PDB entry 8FD0 | X-ray diffraction, 3.71 A resolution | chains A and C of the 4 polymer chains in the assembly

Chain A:
Name: Rhodopsin
From: Bos taurus
Reference sequence: P02699 (OPSD_BOVIN); numbering as in UniProt (aligned over 1-348)
Amino-acid sequence (348 residues; numbered 1 to 348; the number before each row is that of its first residue):
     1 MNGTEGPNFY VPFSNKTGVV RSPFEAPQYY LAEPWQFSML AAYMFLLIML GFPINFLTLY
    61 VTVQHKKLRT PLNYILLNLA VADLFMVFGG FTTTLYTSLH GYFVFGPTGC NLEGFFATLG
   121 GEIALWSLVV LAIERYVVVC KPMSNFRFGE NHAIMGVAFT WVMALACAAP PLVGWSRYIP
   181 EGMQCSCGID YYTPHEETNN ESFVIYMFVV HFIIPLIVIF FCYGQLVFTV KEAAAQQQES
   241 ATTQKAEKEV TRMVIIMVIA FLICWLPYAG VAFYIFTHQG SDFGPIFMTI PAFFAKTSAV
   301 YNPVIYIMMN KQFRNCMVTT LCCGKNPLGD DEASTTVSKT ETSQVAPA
Disordered / not traced: 148-150, 231-240, 324-348
UniProt features mapped onto this chain:
  - region: D330 to A348 (Interaction with SAG)
  - motif: E134 to Y136 ('Ionic lock' involved in activated form stabilization)
  - binding site (Zn(2+)): E201, Q279
  - site: E113 (Plays an important role in the conformation switch to the active conformation)
  - modified residue: M1 (N-acetylmethionine), K296 (N6-(retinylidene)lysine), S334 (Phosphoserine), T335 (Phosphothreonine), T336 (Phosphothreonine), S338 (Phosphoserine), T340 (Phosphothreonine), T342 (Phosphothreonine), S343 (Phosphoserine)
  - lipidation (S-palmitoyl cysteine): C322, C323
  - glycosylation (N-linked (GlcNAc...) asparagine): N2, N15
  - mutagenesis: N2 (N2C: Stabilized by a disulfide bond and normal light absorption; when associated with C-282 and D-15), N15 (N15D: Normal light absorption; when associated with C-2 and C-282), G90 (G90D: Increased thermal stability and decreased retinal uptake. Decreases stability of the inactive conformation), T94 (T94I: Stabilizes the activated conformation and hinders hydrolysis of the covalent bond that retains all-trans-retinol), E113 (E113Q: Causes shift to the activated conformation), M257 (M257Y: Causes shift to the activated conformation), D282 (D282C: Stabilized by a disulfide bond and normal light absorption; when associated with C-2 and D-15)
Disulfides: C110-C187
Glycans and other covalent adducts: N-acetylglucosamine (NAG) linked to N2; glycan linked to N15
Reported in the primary citation:
  - contacts within the chain: R135-E247 (salt bridge)
  - disease-associated variants - P23H: decreased stability (citing earlier work)
  - mutagenesis - N2Q, N15Q: abolished binding to Nanobody Nb2 (chain C)
  - mutagenesis - N15Q: decreased expression

Chain C:
Name: Nanobody Nb2
From: Lama glama
Notes: antibody fragment or engineered binder
Amino-acid sequence (126 residues; each row starts with the number of its first residue):
     1 QVQLVESGGG LVQPGGSLRL SCAASGFTFS KYAMNWVRQP PGKGLEWVSG IRPSGDNPTY
    61 ADSVEGRFTI IRDNDKKMVY LQMTSLKTED TAVYYCTRGY GTMTIEGQGT QVTVSSHHHH
   121 HHEPEA
Disordered / not traced: 115-126
Disulfides: C22-C96

Interface between chain A and chain C:
Residue-residue contacts (17):
  M1(A) - N35(C)
  M1(A) - W47(C)  hydrophobic
  M1(A) - G50(C)
  M1(A) - I51(C)
  M1(A) - T59(C)
  M1(A) - Y100(C)  hydrophobic
  G3(A) - Y100(C)
  E5(A) - G99(C)
  E5(A) - Y100(C)
  E5(A) - G101(C)
  G6(A) - M103(C)
  P7(A) - M103(C)
  P194(A) - Y32(C)  hydrophobic
  E196(A) - T28(C)
  E196(A) - K31(C)
  E201(A) - K31(C)  salt bridge
  G280(A) - Y100(C)
Interface residues without a listed pair, chain A (11 interface residues in all): Y10, Q279
The authors on this interface:
  - hot spots on chain C (mutagenesis) - F27A, Y32A, R98A, G99A, Y100A, G101A: decreased binding to Rhodopsin (chain A)

In short:
11 residues of chain A and 12 residues of chain C are in contact, with 1 salt bridge. The salt-bridged pair is
E201(A)-K31(C). From the paper: F27A, Y32A and R98A of chain C, among others, reduce binding to Rhodopsin
(chain A); contacts within the chain involving E247(A) and R135(A); 9 substitutions were tested in all.
Chain A is Rhodopsin (Bos taurus) and chain C is Nanobody Nb2 (Lama glama); the structure, Crystal structure
of bovine rod opsin in complex with a nanobody, was determined by X-ray diffraction (same publication as 8FCZ
and 8FD1).
